8ODT - chains C and G of the 7 polymer chains in the assembly; structure by electron microscopy, 4.20 A resolution (low resolution: residue-level contacts below are approximate; hydrogen-bond / salt-bridge calls are withheld).

== Chain C ==
Protein: Tol-Pal system protein TolQ
Source organism: Escherichia coli K-12
Reference sequence: P0ABU9 (TOLQ_ECOLI); residue numbers follow UniProt; this construct covers 2-230
Chain sequence (230 residues; row label = number of the first residue in the row):
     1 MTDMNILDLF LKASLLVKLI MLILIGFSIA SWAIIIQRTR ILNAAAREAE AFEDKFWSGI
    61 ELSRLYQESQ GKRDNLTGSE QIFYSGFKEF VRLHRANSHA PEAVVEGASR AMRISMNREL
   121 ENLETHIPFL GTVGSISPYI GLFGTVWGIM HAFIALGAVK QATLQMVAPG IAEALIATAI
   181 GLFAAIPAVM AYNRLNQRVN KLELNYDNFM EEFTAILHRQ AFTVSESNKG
Construct notes: initiating methionine (1)

== Chain G ==
Protein: Tol-Pal system protein TolR
Source organism: Escherichia coli K-12
Reference sequence: P0ABV6 (TOLR_ECOLI); residues 1-142 here = UniProt positions 1-142
Chain sequence (189 residues; each row starts with the number of its first residue):
     1 MARARGRGRR DLKSEINIVP LLDVLLVLLL IFMATAPIIT QSVEVDLPDA TESQAVSSND
    61 NPPVIVEVSG IGQYTVVVEK DRLERLPPEQ VVAEVSSRFK ANPKTVFLIG GAKDVPYDEI
   121 IKALNLLHSA GVKSVGLMTQ PILEENLYFQ GQFGSWSHPQ FEKGGGSGGG SGGGSWSHPQ
   181 FEKHHHHHH
Not modelled in the structure: 1-19, 37-189
Construct notes: expression tag (143-189)
UniProt features mapped onto this chain:
  - mutagenesis: D23 (D23A: Decreases TolA-Pal interaction; D23E: No change in TolA-Pal interaction; D23R: Abolishes TolA-Pal interaction)

== Chain C / chain G interface ==
Contacting residue pairs (6):
  L164(C) with F32(G); T35(G); A36(G)
  A168(C) with F32(G)
  L175(C) with L28(G)
  L182(C) with L21(G)

== In short ==
The interface between chain C and chain G involves 4 residues on one side and 5 on the other. Curated
annotation (UniProt) lists one mutagenesis site on chain G.
Chain C is Tol-Pal system protein TolQ and chain G is Tol-Pal system protein TolR, both from Escherichia coli
K-12; the structure, Structure of TolQR complex from E.coli, was determined by electron microscopy.
